3N97 - chains A and D of the 6 polymer chains in the assembly; structure by X-ray diffraction, 3.25 A resolution.

== Chain A (and D) ==
Molecule: RNA polymerase sigma factor
From: Thermus aquaticus
Notes: fragment: sigma subunit region 4, residues 366-438; chain D of this document is another copy of the same molecule, construct and numbering; everything in this record applies to it too
Reference sequence: Q9EZJ8 (Q9EZJ8_THEAQ); aligned to UniProt positions 366-437 over residues 366-437 (the alignment contains insertions or deletions, so no single offset holds)
Amino-acid sequence (72 residues; numbered 366 to 437; the number before each row is that of its first residue):
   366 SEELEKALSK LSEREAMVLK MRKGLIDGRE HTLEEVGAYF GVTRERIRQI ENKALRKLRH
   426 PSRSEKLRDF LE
Not modelled in the structure: 366-373, 427-437 (chain D: 366-374, 425-437)
Differences from the reference sequence: engineered mutation M386 (Leu in Q9EZJ8), S429 (Thr430 in Q9EZJ8), E430 (Arg431 in Q9EZJ8)
Curated features (UniProtKB/Swiss-Prot):
  - DNA-binding region: L398 to N417 (H-T-H motif)

== Interface between chain A and chain D ==
Contacting residue pairs (18):
  L384(A) - L390(D)  hydrophobic
  K388(A) - K388(D)
  K388(A) - L390(D)
  K388(A) - E395(D)  salt bridge
  L390(A) - L384(D)  hydrophobic
  L390(A) - K388(D)
  D392(A) - L423(D)
  D392(A) - R424(D)
  G393(A) - L423(D)
  E395(A) - K388(D)  salt bridge
  L420(A) - G393(D)
  L423(A) - L390(D)
  L423(A) - I391(D)
  L423(A) - D392(D)
  L423(A) - G393(D)
  R424(A) - D392(D)
  R424(A) - G393(D)
  R424(A) - R394(D)
Other interface residues (no listed pair), chain A (12 interface residues in all): K385, G389, I391
Other interface residues (no listed pair), chain D (13 interface residues in all): K385, G389, L420

== In short ==
12 residues of chain A and 13 residues of chain D are in contact; the contacts include 2 salt bridges. Its one
salt-bridged contact is K388(A)-E395(D).
Chain A and chain D are both RNA polymerase sigma factor (Thermus aquaticus); the structure, RNA polymerase
alpha C-terminal domain (E. coli) and sigma region 4 (T. aq. mutant) bound to ..., was determined by X-ray
diffraction together with 5CIZ and 3N4M from the same study.
